Entry 6ZHE (electron microscopy, 7.24 A resolution (low resolution: residue-level contacts below are approximate; hydrogen-bond / salt-bridge calls are withheld)); this record covers chains A and B of the 10 polymer chains in the assembly.

== Chain A ==
Name: DNA-dependent protein kinase catalytic subunit, DNA-PKcs
Source organism: Homo sapiens
Notes: EC 2.7.11.1
Reference sequence: P78527 (PRKDC_HUMAN); residue numbers follow UniProt; this construct covers 1-4128
Sequence (4156 residues; numbered 1 to 6023; 1867 numbers in that range are skipped by the numbering (no residue carries them; nothing is unmodelled there); the number before each row is that of its first residue; X marks 28 residues of unknown identity (built as UNK)):
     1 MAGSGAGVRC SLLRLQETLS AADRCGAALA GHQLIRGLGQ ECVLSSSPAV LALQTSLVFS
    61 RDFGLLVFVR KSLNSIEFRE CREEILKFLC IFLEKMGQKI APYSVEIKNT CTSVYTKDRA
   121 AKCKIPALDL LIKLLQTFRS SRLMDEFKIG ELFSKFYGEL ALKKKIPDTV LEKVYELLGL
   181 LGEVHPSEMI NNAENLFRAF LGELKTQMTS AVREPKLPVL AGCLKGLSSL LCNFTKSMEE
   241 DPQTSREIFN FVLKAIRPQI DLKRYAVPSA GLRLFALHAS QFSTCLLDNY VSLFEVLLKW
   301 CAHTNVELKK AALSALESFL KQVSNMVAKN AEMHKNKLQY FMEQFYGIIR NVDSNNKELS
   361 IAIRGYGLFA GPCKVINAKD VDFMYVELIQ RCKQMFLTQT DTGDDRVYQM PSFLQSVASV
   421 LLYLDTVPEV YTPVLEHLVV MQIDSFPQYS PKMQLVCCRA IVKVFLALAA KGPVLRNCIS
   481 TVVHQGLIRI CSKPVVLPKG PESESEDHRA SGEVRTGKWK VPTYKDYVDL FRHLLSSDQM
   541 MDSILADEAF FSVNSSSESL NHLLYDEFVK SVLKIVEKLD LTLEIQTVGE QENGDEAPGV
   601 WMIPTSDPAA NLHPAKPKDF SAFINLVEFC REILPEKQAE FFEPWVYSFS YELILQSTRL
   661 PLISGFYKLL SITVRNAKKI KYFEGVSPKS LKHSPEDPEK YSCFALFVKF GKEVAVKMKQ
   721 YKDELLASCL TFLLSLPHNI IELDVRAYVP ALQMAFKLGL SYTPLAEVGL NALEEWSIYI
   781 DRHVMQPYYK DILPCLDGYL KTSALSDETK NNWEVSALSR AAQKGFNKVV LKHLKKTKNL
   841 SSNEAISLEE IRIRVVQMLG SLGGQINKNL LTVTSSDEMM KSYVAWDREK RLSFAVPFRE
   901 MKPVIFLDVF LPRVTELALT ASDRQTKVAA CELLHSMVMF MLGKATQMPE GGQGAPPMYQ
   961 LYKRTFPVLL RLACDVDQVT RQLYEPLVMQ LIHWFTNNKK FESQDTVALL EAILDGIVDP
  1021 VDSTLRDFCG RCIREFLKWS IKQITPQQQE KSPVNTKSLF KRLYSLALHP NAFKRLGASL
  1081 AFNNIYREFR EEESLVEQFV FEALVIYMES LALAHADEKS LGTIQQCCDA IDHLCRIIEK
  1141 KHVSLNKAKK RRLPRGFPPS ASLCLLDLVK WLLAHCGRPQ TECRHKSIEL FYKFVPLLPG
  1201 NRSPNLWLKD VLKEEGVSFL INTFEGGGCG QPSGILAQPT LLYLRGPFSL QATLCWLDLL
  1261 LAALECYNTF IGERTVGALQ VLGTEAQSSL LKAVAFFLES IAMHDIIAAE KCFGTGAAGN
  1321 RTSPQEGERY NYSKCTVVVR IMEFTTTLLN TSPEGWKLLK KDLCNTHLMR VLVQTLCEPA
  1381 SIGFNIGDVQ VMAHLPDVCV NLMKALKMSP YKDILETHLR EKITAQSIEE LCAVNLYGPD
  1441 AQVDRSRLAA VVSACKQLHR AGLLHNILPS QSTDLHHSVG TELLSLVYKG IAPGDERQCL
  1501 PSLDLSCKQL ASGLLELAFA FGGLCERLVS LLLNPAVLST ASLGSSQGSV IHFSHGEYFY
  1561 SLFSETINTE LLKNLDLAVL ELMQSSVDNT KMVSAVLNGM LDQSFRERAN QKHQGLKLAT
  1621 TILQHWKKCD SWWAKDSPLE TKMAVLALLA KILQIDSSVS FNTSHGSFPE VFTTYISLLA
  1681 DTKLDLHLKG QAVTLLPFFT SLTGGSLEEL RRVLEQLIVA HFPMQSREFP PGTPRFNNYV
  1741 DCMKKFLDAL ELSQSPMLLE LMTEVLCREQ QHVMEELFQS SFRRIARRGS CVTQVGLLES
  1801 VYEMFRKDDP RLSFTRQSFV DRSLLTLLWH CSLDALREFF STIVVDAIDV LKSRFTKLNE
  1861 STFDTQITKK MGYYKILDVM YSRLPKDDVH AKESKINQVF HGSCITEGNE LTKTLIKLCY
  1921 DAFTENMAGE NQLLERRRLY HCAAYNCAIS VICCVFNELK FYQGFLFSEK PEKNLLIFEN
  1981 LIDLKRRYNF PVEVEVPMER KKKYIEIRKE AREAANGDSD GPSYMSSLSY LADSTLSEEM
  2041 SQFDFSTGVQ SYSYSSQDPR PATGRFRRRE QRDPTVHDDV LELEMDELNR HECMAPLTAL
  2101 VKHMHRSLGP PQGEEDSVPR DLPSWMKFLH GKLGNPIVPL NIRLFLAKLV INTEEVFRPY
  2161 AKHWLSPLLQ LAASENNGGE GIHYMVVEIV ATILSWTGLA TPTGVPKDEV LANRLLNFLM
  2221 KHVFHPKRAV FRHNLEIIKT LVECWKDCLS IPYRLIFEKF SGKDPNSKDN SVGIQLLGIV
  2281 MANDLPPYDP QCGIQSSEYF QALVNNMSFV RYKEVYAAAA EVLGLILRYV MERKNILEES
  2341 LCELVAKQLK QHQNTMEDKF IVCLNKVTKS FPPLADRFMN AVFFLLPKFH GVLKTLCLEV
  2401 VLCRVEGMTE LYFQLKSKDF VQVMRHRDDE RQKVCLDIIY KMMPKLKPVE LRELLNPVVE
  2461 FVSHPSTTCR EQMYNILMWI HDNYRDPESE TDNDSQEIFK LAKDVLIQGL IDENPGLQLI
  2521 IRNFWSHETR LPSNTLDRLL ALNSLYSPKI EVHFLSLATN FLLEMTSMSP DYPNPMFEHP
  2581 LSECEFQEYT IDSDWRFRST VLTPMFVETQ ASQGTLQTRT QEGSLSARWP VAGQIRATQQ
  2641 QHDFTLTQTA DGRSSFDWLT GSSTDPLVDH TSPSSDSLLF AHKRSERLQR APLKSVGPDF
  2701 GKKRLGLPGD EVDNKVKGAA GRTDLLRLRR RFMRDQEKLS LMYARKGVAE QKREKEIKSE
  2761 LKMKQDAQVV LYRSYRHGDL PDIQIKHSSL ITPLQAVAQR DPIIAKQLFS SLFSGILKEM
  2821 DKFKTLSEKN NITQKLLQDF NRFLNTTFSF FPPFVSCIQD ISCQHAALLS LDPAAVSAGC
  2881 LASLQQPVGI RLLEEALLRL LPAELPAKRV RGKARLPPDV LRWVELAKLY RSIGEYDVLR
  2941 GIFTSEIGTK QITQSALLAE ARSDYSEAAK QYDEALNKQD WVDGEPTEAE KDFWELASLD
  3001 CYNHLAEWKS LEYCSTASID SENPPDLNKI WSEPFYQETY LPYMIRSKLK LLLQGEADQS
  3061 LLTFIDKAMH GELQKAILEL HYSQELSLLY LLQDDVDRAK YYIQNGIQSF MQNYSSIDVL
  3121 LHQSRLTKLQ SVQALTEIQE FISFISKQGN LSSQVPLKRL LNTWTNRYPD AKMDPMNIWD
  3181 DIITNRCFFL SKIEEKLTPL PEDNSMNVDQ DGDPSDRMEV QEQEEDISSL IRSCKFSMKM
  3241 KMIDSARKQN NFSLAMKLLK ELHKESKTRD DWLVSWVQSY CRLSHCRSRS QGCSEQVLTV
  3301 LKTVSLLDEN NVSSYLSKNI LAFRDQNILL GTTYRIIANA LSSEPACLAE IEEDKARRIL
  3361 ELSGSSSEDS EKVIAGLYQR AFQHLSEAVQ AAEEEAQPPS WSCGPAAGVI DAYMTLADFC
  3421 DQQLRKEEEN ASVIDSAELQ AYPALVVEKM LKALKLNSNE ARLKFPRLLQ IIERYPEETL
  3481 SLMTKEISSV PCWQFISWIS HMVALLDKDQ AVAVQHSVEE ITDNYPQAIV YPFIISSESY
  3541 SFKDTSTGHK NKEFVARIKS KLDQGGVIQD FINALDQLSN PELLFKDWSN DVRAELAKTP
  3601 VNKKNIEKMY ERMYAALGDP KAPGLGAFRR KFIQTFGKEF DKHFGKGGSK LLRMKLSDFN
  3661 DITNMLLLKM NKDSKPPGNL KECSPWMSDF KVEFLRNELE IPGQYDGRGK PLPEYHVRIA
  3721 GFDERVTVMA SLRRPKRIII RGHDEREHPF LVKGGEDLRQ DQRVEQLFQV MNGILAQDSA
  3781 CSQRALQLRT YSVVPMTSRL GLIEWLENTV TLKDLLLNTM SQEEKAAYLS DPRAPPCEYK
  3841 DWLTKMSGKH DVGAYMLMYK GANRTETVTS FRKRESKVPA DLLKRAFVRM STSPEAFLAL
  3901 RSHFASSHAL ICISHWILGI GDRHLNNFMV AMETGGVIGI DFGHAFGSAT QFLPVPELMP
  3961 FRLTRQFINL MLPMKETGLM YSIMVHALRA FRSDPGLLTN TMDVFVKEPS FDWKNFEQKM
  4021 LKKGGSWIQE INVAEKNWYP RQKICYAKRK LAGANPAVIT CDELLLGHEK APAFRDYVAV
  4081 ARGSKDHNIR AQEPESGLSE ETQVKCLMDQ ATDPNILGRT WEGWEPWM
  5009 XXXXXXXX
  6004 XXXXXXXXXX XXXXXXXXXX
Disordered / not traced: 1-9, 499-512, 587-601, 689-696, 805-813, 948-955, 1315-1318, 1542-1548, 1987-2084, 2596-2766, 3198-3225, 3397-3405, 3430-3437
Swiss-Prot annotation at these positions:
  - region: Leu1503 to Leu1538 (Interaction with C1D), Glu2737 to Gln2765 (May split the end of the DNA molecule, with the two strands separating around the region), Val3728 to Arg3734 (G-loop), Gly3919 to Asn3927 (Catalytic loop), Gly3939 to Thr3964 (Activation loop)
  - site: Asp2020, Gly2021 (Cleavage)
  - modified residue: Lys117 (N6-acetyllysine), Ser511 (Phosphoserine), Ser687 (Phosphoserine), Lys828 (N6-acetyllysine), Ser841 (Phosphoserine), Ser893 (Phosphoserine), Ser1065 (Phosphoserine), Lys1209 (N6-acetyllysine), Lys1970 (N6-acetyllysine), Ser2056 (Phosphoserine), Lys2259 (N6-acetyllysine), Thr2535 (Phosphothreonine), Thr2609 (Phosphothreonine), Ser2612 (Phosphoserine), Thr2638 (Phosphothreonine), Thr2647 (Phosphothreonine), Ser2789 (Phosphoserine), Ser3205 (Phosphoserine), Lys3241 (N6-acetyllysine), Lys3260 (N6-acetyllysine) and 6 more in UniProt
  - natural variant: Lys263 (K263N: In a lung adenocarcinoma sample), Gly500 (G500S: In a metastatic melanoma sample), Arg1136 (R1136H: In a colorectal adenocarcinoma sample), Arg1447 (R1447M: In a lung squamous cell carcinoma sample), Ala1680 (A1680V: In a metastatic melanoma sample), Ser2810 (S2810N: In a metastatic melanoma sample), Gly2941 (G2941A: In a lung neuroendocrine carcinoma sample), Leu3062 (L3062R: In IMD26), Ala3574 (A3574V: In IMD26)
  - mutagenesis: Leu1510 (L1510P: Loss of interaction with C1D), Glu1516 to Leu1517 (Loss of interaction with C1D), Thr2609 (T2609A: Leads to radiation sensitivity and impaired DSB joining. Gives rise to reduced phosphorylation; when associated with A-2612), Ser2612 (S2612A: Reduced phosphorylation; when associated with A-2609), Thr2638 (T2638A: Alleviates phosphorylation, leaves a fully active enzyme with compromised cellular resistance to ionizing radiation without affecting DNA end joining; when associated with A-2647), Thr2647 (T2647A: Alleviates phosphorylation, leaves a fully active enzyme with compromised cellular resistance to ionizing radiation without affecting DNA end joining; when associated with A-2638)

== Chain B ==
Name: X-ray repair cross-complementing protein 6
Source organism: Homo sapiens
Notes: EC 3.6.4.-, 4.2.99.-
Reference sequence: P12956 (XRCC6_HUMAN); residue numbers follow UniProt; this construct covers 1-609
Sequence (609 residues; numbered 1 to 609; the number before each row is that of its first residue):
     1 MSGWESYYKT EGDEEAEEEQ EENLEASGDY KYSGRDSLIF LVDASKAMFE SQSEDELTPF
    61 DMSIQCIQSV YISKIISSDR DLLAVVFYGT EKDKNSVNFK NIYVLQELDN PGAKRILELD
   121 QFKGQQGQKR FQDMMGHGSD YSLSEVLWVC ANLFSDVQFK MSHKRIMLFT NEDNPHGNDS
   181 AKASRARTKA GDLRDTGIFL DLMHLKKPGG FDISLFYRDI ISIAEDEDLR VHFEESSKLE
   241 DLLRKVRAKE TRKRALSRLK LKLNKDIVIS VGIYNLVQKA LKPPPIKLYR ETNEPVKTKT
   301 RTFNTSTGGL LLPSDTKRSQ IYGSRQIILE KEETEELKRF DDPGLMLMGF KPLVLLKKHH
   361 YLRPSLFVYP EESLVIGSST LFSALLIKCL EKEVAALCRY TPRRNIPPYF VALVPQEEEL
   421 DDQKIQVTPP GFQLVFLPFA DDKRKMPFTE KIMATPEQVG KMKAIVEKLR FTYRSDSFEN
   481 PVLQQHFRNL EALALDLMEP EQAVDLTLPK VEAMNKRLGS LVDEFKELVY PPDYNPEGKV
   541 TKRKHDNEGS GSKRPKVEYS EEELKTHISK GTLGKFTVPM LKEACRAYGL KSGLKKQELL
   601 EALTKHFQD
Disordered / not traced: 1-31, 223-236, 535-609
Swiss-Prot annotation at these positions:
  - region: Val578 to Glu583 (Interaction with BAX)
  - active site: Lys31 (Schiff-base intermediate with DNA)
  - modified residue: Ser2 (N-acetylserine), Ser6 (Phosphoserine), Ser27 (Phosphoserine), Lys31 (N6-acetyllysine), Ser51 (Phosphoserine), Ser306 (Phosphoserine), Lys317 (N6-acetyllysine), Lys331 (N6-acetyllysine), Lys338 (N6-acetyllysine), Thr455 (Phosphothreonine), Lys461 (N6-acetyllysine), Ser477 (Phosphoserine), Ser520 (Phosphoserine), Lys539 (N6-acetyllysine), Lys542 (N6-acetyllysine), Lys544 (N6-acetyllysine), Ser550 (Phosphoserine), Lys553 (N6-acetyllysine), Lys556 (N6-acetyllysine), Ser560 (Phosphoserine) and 1 more in UniProt
  - cross-link (Glycyl lysine isopeptide (Lys-Gly)): Lys287 (interchain with G-Cter in SUMO2), Lys317 (interchain with G-Cter in SUMO2), Lys556 (interchain with G-Cter in SUMO2)
  - mutagenesis: Lys31 (K31A: Diminishes the ability to form a Schiff base. Abolishes adduct formation; when associated with A-160 and A-164), Lys160 (K160A: Abolishes adduct formation; when associated with A-31 and A-160), Lys164 (K164A: Abolishes adduct formation; when associated with A-31 and A-164), Lys539 (K539Q: Complete loss of suppression of BAX-induced apoptosis; K539R: No effect on suppression of BAX-induced apoptosis), Lys542 (K542Q: Complete loss of suppression of BAX-induced apoptosis; K542R: No effect on suppression of BAX-induced apoptosis), Lys544 (K544R: No effect on suppression of BAX-induced apoptosis), Lys553 (K553Q: Partial loss of suppression of BAX-induced apoptosis; K553R: No effect on suppression of BAX-induced apoptosis), Lys556 (K556R: No effect on suppression of BAX-induced apoptosis), Lys570 (K570R: Loss of methylation; loss of anti-apoptotic activity; no effect on XRCC5 stabilization)

== Chain A / chain B interface ==
Pairs across the interface (31; chain A residue first):
  Tyr157(A) - Leu312(B)
  Gly158(A) - Lys299(B)
  Gly158(A) - Arg301(B)
  Leu162(A) - Lys299(B)
  Lys163(A) - Leu311(B)
  Lys163(A) - Leu312(B)
  Lys163(A) - Pro313(B)
  Ala199(A) - Leu312(B)
  Ser210(A) - Glu332(B)
  Arg213(A) - Glu332(B)
  Arg213(A) - Glu336(B)
  Arg213(A) - Arg404(B)
  Glu214(A) - Arg403(B)
  Pro215(A) - Glu332(B)
  Lys2350(A) - Asp195(B)
  Gln2353(A) - Asp195(B)
  Gln2353(A) - Thr196(B)
  Asn2354(A) - Met161(B)
  Asn2354(A) - Ser162(B)
  Asn2380(A) - Asp192(B)
  Phe2384(A) - Ala151(B)
  Phe2384(A) - Phe154(B)
  Phe2384(A) - Ser155(B)
  Lys2388(A) - Gln158(B)
  Phe2413(A) - Phe99(B)
  Phe2413(A) - Trp148(B)
  Gln2414(A) - Trp148(B)
  Lys2416(A) - Val97(B)
  Ser2417(A) - Val97(B)
  Ser2417(A) - Trp148(B)
  Ser2417(A) - Asn152(B)
Interface residues without a listed pair, chain A (25 interface residues in all): Glu159, Ala161, Gly202, Thr206, Ala211, Pro2387
Interface residues without a listed pair, chain B (27 interface residues in all): Val157, Phe159, Thr300, Leu310, Ser314

== In short ==
25 residues of chain A face 27 of chain B across their interface. UniProt lists 7 mutagenesis sites on chain
A; active-site residue Lys31(B) and 9 mutagenesis sites on chain B.
Here chain A is DNA-dependent protein kinase catalytic subunit, DNA-PKcs and chain B is X-ray repair
cross-complementing protein 6, both from Homo sapiens. Entry 6ZHE (Cryo-EM structure of DNA-PK dimer) was
determined by electron microscopy together with 6ZH8 and 6ZHA from the same study.
